PDB entry 8FUT | X-ray diffraction, 2.54 A resolution | chain A

== Chain A ==
Name: S-arrestin
From: Xenopus laevis
Reference sequence: P51477 (ARRS_XENLA); numbering as in UniProt (aligned over 1-396)
Amino-acid sequence (396 residues; row label = number of the first residue in the row):
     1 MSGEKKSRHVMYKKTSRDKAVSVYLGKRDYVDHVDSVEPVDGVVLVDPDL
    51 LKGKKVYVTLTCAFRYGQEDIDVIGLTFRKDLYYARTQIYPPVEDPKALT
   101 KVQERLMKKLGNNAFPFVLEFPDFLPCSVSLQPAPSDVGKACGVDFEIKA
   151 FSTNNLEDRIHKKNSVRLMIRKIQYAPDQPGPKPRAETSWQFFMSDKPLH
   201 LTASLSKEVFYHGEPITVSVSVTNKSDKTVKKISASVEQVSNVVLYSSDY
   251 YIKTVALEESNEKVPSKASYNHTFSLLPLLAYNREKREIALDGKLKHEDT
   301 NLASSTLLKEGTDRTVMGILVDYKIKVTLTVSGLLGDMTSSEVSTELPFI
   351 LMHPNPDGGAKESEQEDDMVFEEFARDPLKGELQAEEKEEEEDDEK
Not modelled in the structure: 1-7, 358-367, 380-396
From the paper describing this entry:
  - mutagenesis - P182A/K183A/P184A/R185A/T188A/S189A/W190A/Q191A (KD = 74.2 mM): unchanged binding to dimer affinity
  - mutagenesis - L156A/E157A/T188A/S189A/W190A/Q191A/D337A/S340A (KD = 4 mM): increased binding to dimer affinity
  - self-association interface (contacts with another copy of this molecule): Leu156, Glu157, Thr188 to Gln191, Asp337, Ser340
  - conformationally variable residues (order/disorder transition): Asp368 to Leu379
  - mutagenesis - Y84A/F193A (20.6 +/- 13.8 mM), S136A/D137A (Kd 20.2 mM), L156A/E157A/T188A/S189A/W190A/Q191A/D337A/S340A (KD = 4 mM): increased binding to S-arrestin (chain A)
  - mutagenesis - T188A/S189A/W190A/Q191A (3.5-fold): decreased binding to S-arrestin (chain A)
  - mutagenesis - P182A/K183A/P184A/R185A/T188A/S189A/W190A/Q191A: unchanged binding to S-arrestin (chain A)

== Summary ==
From the paper: Y84A/F193A, S136A/D137A and L156A/E157A/T188A/S189A/W190A/Q191A/D337A/S340A increase binding
to S-arrestin (chain A); conformational variability at Asp368; 5 substitutions were tested in all.
Chain A is S-arrestin (Xenopus laevis); the structure, Crystal structure of Xenopus laevis arrestin 1 - P3121
crystal form, was determined by X-ray diffraction together with 8FUU from the same study.
